PDB entry 7AC5 | X-ray diffraction, 2.26 A resolution | chains A and B of the 3 polymer chains in the assembly

Chain A:
Molecule: Tubulin alpha-1B chain
Source organism: Bos taurus
Reference sequence: P81947 (TBA1B_BOVIN); residues 1-451 here = UniProt positions 1-451
Amino-acid sequence (451 residues; row label = number of the first residue in the row):
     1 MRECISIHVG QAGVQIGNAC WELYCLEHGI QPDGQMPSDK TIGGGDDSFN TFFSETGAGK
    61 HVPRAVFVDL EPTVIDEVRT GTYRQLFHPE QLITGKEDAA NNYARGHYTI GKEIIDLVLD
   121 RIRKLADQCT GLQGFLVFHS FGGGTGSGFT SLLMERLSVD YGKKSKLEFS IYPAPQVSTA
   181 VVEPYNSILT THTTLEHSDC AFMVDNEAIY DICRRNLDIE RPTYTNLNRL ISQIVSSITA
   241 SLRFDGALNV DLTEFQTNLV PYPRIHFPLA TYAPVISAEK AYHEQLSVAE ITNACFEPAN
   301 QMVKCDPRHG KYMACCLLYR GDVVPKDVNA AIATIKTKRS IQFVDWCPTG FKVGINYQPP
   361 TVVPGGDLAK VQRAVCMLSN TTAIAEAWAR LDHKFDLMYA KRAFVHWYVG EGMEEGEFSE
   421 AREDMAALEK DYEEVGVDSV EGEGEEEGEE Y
Not modelled in the structure: 438-451
Small-molecule neighbours: GTP (guanosine-5'-triphosphate): Gly10, Gln11, Ala12, Gln15, Ile16, Asp69, Asp98, Ala99, Ala100, Asn101, Ser140, Gly142, Gly143, Gly144, Thr145, Gly146, Ile171, Pro173, Val177, Ser178, Thr179, Glu183, Asn206, Tyr224, Leu227, Asn228, Ile231

Chain B:
Molecule: Tubulin beta-2B chain
Source organism: Bos taurus
Reference sequence: Q6B856 (TBB2B_BOVIN); residue numbers follow UniProt; this construct covers 1-445
Amino-acid sequence (445 residues; row label = number of the first residue in the row):
     1 MREIVHIQAG QCGNQIGAKF WEVISDEHGI DPTGSYHGDS DLQLERINVY YNEATGNKYV
    61 PRAILVDLEP GTMDSVRSGP FGQIFRPDNF VFGQSGAGNN WAKGHYTEGA ELVDSVLDVV
   121 RKESESCDCL QGFQLTHSLG GGTGSGMGTL LISKIREEYP DRIMNTFSVM PSPKVSDTVV
   181 EPYNATLSVH QLVENTDETY CIDNEALYDI CFRTLKLTTP TYGDLNHLVS ATMSGVTTCL
   241 RFPGQLNADL RKLAVNMVPF PRLHFFMPGF APLTSRGSQQ YRALTVPELT QQMFDSKNMM
   301 AACDPRHGRY LTVAAIFRGR MSMKEVDEQM LNVQNKNSSY FVEWIPNNVK TAVCDIPPRG
   361 LKMSATFIGN STAIQELFKR ISEQFTAMFR RKAFLHWYTG EGMDEMEFTE AESNMNDLVS
   421 EYQQYQDATA DEQGEFEEEE GEDEA
Not modelled in the structure: 432-445
Small-molecule neighbours:
  - GDP (guanosine-5'-diphosphate): Gly10, Gln11, Cys12, Gln15, Ile16, Asp67, Ala97, Asn99, Ser138, Gly140, Gly141, Gly142, Thr143, Gly144, Val169, Pro171, Val175, Asp177, Glu181, Asn204, Leu207, Tyr222, Leu225, Asn226
  - 2-(2-methoxyethoxy)ethanol (PG0): Ala206, Asp209, Ile210, Arg213, Thr214, Ser296, Lys297, Met299, Ala301, Ala302, Cys303
Curated features (UniProtKB/Swiss-Prot):
  - motif: Met1 to Ile4 (MREI motif)
  - binding site (GTP): Gln11, Glu69, Ser138, Gly142, Thr143, Gly144, Asn204, Asn226
  - binding site (Mg(2+)): Glu69
  - modified residue: Ser40 (Phosphoserine), Thr55 (Phosphothreonine), Lys58 (N6-acetyllysine), Ser172 (Phosphoserine), Thr285 (Phosphothreonine), Thr290 (Phosphothreonine), Arg318 (Omega-N-methylarginine), Glu438 (5-glutamyl polyglutamate)
  - cross-link (Glycyl lysine isopeptide (Lys-Gly)): Lys58 (interchain with G-Cter in ubiquitin), Lys324 (interchain with G-Cter in ubiquitin)

Chain A / chain B interface:
Contacting residue pairs (50; chain A residue first):
  Gln11(A) - Gln245(B)  hydrogen bond
  Lys96(A) - Met1(B)  hydrogen bond (backbone-backbone)
  Lys96(A) - Asp128(B)  salt bridge
  Lys96(A) - Cys129(B)
  Glu97(A) - Met1(B)
  Glu97(A) - Cys129(B)
  Glu97(A) - Arg162(B)  salt bridge
  Glu97(A) - Arg251(B)  salt bridge
  Asp98(A) - Asp249(B)
  Asp98(A) - Lys252(B)  salt bridge
  Ala100(A) - Arg251(B)
  Ala100(A) - Lys252(B)
  Ala100(A) - Val255(B)
  Asn101(A) - Lys252(B)
  Arg105(A) - Arg251(B)
  Pro175(A) - Asn347(B)
  Thr179(A) - Gln245(B)
  Thr179(A) - Leu246(B)
  Thr179(A) - Asn256(B)  hydrogen bond (backbone-side chain)
  Ala180(A) - Asn256(B)
  Ala180(A) - Lys350(B)
  Val181(A) - Asn256(B)  hydrogen bond (backbone-side chain)
  Val181(A) - Asn347(B)
  Val181(A) - Asn348(B)
  Val181(A) - Lys350(B)
  Tyr224(A) - Gln245(B)  hydrogen bond
  Lys394(A) - Pro346(B)
  Lys394(A) - Asn347(B)
  Leu397(A) - Trp344(B)
  Leu397(A) - Ala430(B)  hydrophobic
  Met398(A) - Trp344(B)
  Met398(A) - Pro346(B)
  Lys401(A) - Phe260(B)
  Lys401(A) - Trp344(B)
  Lys401(A) - Thr429(B)  hydrogen bond (side chain-backbone)
  Lys401(A) - Ala430(B)
  Arg402(A) - Phe260(B)
  Ala403(A) - Pro259(B)
  Ala403(A) - Phe260(B)  hydrophobic
  Phe404(A) - Val255(B)
  Phe404(A) - Asn256(B)
  Phe404(A) - Val258(B)
  Phe404(A) - Pro259(B)  hydrogen bond (backbone-backbone)
  His406(A) - Val258(B)
  His406(A) - Pro259(B)  hydrogen bond (side chain-backbone)
  His406(A) - Phe260(B)
  His406(A) - Pro261(B)
  Trp407(A) - Ala254(B)
  Trp407(A) - Val255(B)
  Trp407(A) - Val258(B)  hydrogen bond (side chain-backbone)
Interface residues without a listed pair, chain A (24 interface residues in all): Ser178, Val182, Glu411
Interface residues without a listed pair, chain B (27 interface residues in all): Met257, Thr312, Glu343, Ile345

Summary:
The interface between chain A and chain B involves 24 residues on one side and 27 on the other; the contacts
include 9 hydrogen bonds and 4 salt bridges. Polar contacts include Lys96(A)-Asp128(B), Glu97(A)-Arg162(B) and
Glu97(A)-Arg251(B). Chain A binds GTP.
Chain A is Tubulin alpha-1B chain and chain B is Tubulin beta-2B chain, both from Bos taurus; the structure,
Structure of Tubulin Darpin complex 1 collected by rotation serial crystallography on a COC membrane at ...,
was determined by X-ray diffraction, deposited together with 7AC4.
